8IXZ - chain A; structure by X-ray diffraction, 2.33 A resolution.

[Chain A]
Molecule: p26
Source organism: Pseudomonas phage PaP2
UniProt: Q6PVL0 (Q6PVL0_9CAUD); residue numbers follow UniProt; this construct covers 2-93
Amino-acid sequence (92 residues; numbered 2 to 93; the number before each row is that of its first residue):
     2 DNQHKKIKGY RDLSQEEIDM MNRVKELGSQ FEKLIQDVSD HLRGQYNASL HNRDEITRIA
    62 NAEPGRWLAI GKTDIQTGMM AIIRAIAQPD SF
Small-molecule neighbours: 3'2'-cGAMP (4UR): Gln4, His5, Gly10, Tyr11, Arg12, Leu14, Met22, Lys26, Met81, Ile84, Arg85, Ala88, Gln89, Pro90
Reported in the primary citation:
  - binding site for 3'2'-cGAMP: Tyr11, Lys26
  - mutagenesis - Y11A, K26A: decreased signaling in response to 2',3'-cGAMP
  - mutagenesis - R67A, T74A: unchanged binding to 3',3'-cGAMP

[Summary]
Chain A binds 3'2'-cGAMP. The paper reports a binding site for 3'2'-cGAMP at Tyr11 and Lys26; Y11A and K26A
reduce signaling in response to 2',3'-cGAMP; 4 substitutions were tested in all.
Chain A is p26 (Pseudomonas phage PaP2); the structure, Structure of Acb2 complexed with 3',2'-cGAMP, was
determined by X-ray diffraction (same publication as 8IY0, 8IY2 and 8J8O).
